PDB entry 2OGS | X-ray diffraction, 2.02 A resolution | chain A

Chain A:
Protein: Thermostable carboxylesterase Est50
From: Geobacillus stearothermophilus
Notes: EC 3.1.1.1
UniProtKB: Q8GCC7 (Q8GCC7_BACST); residue numbers follow UniProt; this construct covers 1-498
Amino-acid sequence (498 residues; each row starts with the number of its first residue):
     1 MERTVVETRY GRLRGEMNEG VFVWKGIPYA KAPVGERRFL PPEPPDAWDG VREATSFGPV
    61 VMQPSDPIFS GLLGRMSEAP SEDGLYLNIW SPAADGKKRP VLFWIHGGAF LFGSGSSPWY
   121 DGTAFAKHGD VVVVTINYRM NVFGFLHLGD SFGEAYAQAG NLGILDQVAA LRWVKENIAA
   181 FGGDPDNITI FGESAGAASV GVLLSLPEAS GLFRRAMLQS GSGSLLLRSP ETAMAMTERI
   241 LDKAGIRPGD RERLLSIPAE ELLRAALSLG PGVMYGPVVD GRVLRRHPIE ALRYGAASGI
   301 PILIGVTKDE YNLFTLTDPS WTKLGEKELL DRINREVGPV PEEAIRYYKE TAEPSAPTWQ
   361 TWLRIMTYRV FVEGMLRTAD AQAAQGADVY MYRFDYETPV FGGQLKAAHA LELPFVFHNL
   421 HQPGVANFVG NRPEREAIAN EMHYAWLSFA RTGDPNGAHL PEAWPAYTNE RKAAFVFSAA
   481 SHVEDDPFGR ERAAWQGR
Unresolved in the structure: 1-2, 66-76, 401-404, 497-498
Differences from the reference sequence: modified residue (408)
Modified / non-standard residues: Ala-408 (3-[(s)-hydroperoxysulfinyl]-l-alanine; 0CS)
Reported in the primary citation:
  - catalytic residues: Ser-194, Glu-310, His-409
  - binding site for iodide ion: Gly-108, Phe-112, Glu-290, Asp-309, Thr-367, Val-372, Arg-377, Arg-393, Pro-399, Lys-406, Ala-407, Phe-488
  - contacts within the chain: Gly-108/Ala-408 (hydrogen bond), Ala-109/Ala-408 (hydrogen bond), Ser-194/Glu-310 (water-mediated contact), Ala-195/Ala-408 (hydrogen bond), Phe-314/His-409 (hydrophobic contact), Leu-313/His-409 (hydrophobic contact), Lys-406/His-409 (hydrogen bond)
  - conformationally variable residues (side-chain flip): His-409

In short:
From the paper: catalytic residues Ser-194, Glu-310 and His-409; a binding site for iodide ion at Gly-108,
Phe-112 and Glu-290 among others.
Chain A is Thermostable carboxylesterase Est50 (Geobacillus stearothermophilus); the structure, Crystal
Structure of the GEOBACILLUS STEAROTHERMOPHILUS Carboxylesterase EST55 at pH 6.2, was determined by X-ray
diffraction together with 2OGT from the same study.
